PDB entry 7S6C | electron microscopy, 3.10 A resolution | chains A and B of the 8 polymer chains in the assembly

Chain A (and B):
Molecule: 6-deoxyerythronolide-B synthase EryA2, modules 3 and 4, Lsd14 Polyketide synthase fusion
From: Saccharopolyspora erythraea
Notes: EC 2.3.1.94; chain B of this document is another copy of the same molecule, construct and numbering; everything in this record applies to it too
UniProtKB: chimeric construct of Q03132, B6ZK67: residues 9-37 from Q03132 (ERYA2_SACER) positions 2-30 (UniProt number = residue number - 7); residues 38-1647 from B6ZK67 positions 38-1647 (same numbers)
Chain sequence (1649 residues; numbered 7 to 1655; the number before each row is that of its first residue):
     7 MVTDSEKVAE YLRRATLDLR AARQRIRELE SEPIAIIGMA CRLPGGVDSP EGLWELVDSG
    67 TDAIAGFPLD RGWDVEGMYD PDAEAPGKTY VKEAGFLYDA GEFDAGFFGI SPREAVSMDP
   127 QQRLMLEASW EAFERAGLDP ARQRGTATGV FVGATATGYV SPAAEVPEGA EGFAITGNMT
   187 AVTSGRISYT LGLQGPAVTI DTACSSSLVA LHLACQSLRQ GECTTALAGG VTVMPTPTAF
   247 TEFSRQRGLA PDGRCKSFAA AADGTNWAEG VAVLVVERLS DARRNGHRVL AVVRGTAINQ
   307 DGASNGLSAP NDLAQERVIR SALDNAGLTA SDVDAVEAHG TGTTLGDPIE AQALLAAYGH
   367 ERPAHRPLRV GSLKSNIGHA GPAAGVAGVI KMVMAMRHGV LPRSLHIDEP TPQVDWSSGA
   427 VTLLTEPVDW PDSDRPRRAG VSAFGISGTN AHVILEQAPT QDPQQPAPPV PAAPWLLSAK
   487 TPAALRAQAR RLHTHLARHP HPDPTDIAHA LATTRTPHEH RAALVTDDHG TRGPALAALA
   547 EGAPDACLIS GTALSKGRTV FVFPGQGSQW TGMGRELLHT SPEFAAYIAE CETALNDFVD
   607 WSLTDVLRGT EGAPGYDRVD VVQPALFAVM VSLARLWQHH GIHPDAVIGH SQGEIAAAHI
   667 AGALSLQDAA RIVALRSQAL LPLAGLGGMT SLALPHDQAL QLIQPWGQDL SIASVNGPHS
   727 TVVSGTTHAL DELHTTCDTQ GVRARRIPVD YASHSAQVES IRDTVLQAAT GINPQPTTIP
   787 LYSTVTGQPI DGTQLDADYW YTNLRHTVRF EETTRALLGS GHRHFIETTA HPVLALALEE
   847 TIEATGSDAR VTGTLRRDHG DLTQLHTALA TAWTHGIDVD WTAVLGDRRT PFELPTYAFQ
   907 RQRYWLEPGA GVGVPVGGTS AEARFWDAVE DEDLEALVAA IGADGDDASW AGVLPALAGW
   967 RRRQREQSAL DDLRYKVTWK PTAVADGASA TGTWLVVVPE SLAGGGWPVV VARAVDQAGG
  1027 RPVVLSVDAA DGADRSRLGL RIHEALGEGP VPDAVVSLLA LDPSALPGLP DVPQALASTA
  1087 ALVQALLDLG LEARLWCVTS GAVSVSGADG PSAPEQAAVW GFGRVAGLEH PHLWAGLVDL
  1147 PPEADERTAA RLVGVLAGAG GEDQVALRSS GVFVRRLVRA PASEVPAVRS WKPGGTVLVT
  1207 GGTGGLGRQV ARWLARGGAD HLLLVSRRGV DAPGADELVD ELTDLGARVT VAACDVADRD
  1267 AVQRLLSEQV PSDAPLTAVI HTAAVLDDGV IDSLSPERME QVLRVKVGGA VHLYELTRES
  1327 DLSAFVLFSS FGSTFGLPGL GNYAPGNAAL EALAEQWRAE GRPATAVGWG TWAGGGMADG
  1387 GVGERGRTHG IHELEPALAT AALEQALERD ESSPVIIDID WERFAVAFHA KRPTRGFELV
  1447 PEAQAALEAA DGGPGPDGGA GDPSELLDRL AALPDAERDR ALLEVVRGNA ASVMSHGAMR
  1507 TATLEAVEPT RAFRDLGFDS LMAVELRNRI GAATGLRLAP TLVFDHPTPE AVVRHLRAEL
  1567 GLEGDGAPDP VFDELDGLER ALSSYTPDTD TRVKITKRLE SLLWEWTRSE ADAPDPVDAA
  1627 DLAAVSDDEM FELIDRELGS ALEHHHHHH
Unresolved in the structure: 7, 88-90, 424-425, 437-439, 468-471, 915-1655 (chain B: 7, 167-177, 468-472, 915-1655)
Differences from the reference sequence: initiating methionine (7); expression tag (8, 1648-1655)
From the paper describing this entry:
  - post-translational modification sites: Ser1526
  - binding site for 4'-phosphopantetheine: Ser314, Ser1526
  - catalytic residues: Cys210
  - conformationally variable residues (loop rearrangement): Gly175 to Asn184

Interface between chain A and chain B:
Residue-residue contacts (109; chain A residue first):
  Ser11(A) - Asp10(B)
  Val14(A) - Val14(B)  hydrophobic
  Val14(A) - Leu18(B)  hydrophobic
  Tyr17(A) - Leu18(B)  hydrophobic
  Leu18(A) - Val14(B)  hydrophobic
  Leu18(A) - Leu18(B)
  Ala21(A) - Leu25(B)
  Asp24(A) - Leu25(B)
  Leu25(A) - Ala21(B)
  Leu25(A) - Asp24(B)
  Leu25(A) - Leu25(B)
  Ala28(A) - Ile32(B)
  Arg31(A) - Ile32(B)
  Arg31(A) - Glu36(B)  salt bridge
  Ile32(A) - Ala28(B)
  Ile32(A) - Ile32(B)  hydrophobic
  Leu35(A) - Leu35(B)  hydrophobic
  Arg150(A) - Ala309(B)
  Ala162(A) - Ala162(B)  hydrophobic
  Pro168(A) - Thr242(B)
  Pro168(A) - Thr244(B)  hydrogen bond (backbone-side chain)
  Ala169(A) - Gly164(B)
  Ala169(A) - Val166(B)
  Val172(A) - Glu248(B)
  Ala176(A) - Glu248(B)
  Glu177(A) - Pro92(B)
  Glu177(A) - Gly93(B)  hydrogen bond (side chain-backbone)
  Glu177(A) - Glu248(B)
  Gly178(A) - Glu248(B)  hydrogen bond (backbone-side chain)
  Gly178(A) - Gln252(B)  hydrogen bond (backbone-side chain)
  Phe179(A) - Glu248(B)  hydrogen bond (backbone-side chain)
  Ala180(A) - Glu248(B)  hydrogen bond (backbone-side chain)
  Ile181(A) - Glu248(B)
  Ile181(A) - Phe249(B)  hydrophobic
  Met185(A) - Ala209(B)  hydrophobic
  Met185(A) - Ile452(B)  hydrophobic
  Thr186(A) - Asp207(B)
  Ala187(A) - Asp207(B)
  Ala187(A) - Thr208(B)
  Ala187(A) - Ala209(B)
  Val188(A) - Leu313(B)  hydrophobic
  Gly191(A) - Leu313(B)
  Arg192(A) - Leu313(B)
  Ser194(A) - Gln306(B)
  Ser194(A) - Gly308(B)
  Tyr195(A) - Gly308(B)
  Tyr195(A) - Ala309(B)
  Tyr195(A) - Ser310(B)
  Tyr195(A) - Gly312(B)
  Tyr195(A) - Leu313(B)  hydrophobic
  Gly198(A) - Ala309(B)
  Leu199(A) - Gln306(B)
  Leu199(A) - Gly308(B)
  Gln200(A) - Asn305(B)
  Gln200(A) - Gln306(B)  hydrogen bond (backbone-backbone)
  Gln200(A) - Asp307(B)
  Gln200(A) - Arg323(B)  hydrogen bond
  Gly201(A) - Gln306(B)
  Pro202(A) - Ile304(B)  hydrophobic
  Ala203(A) - Thr208(B)
  Ala203(A) - Gln306(B)
  Ala203(A) - Thr455(B)  hydrogen bond (backbone-side chain)
  Val204(A) - Ile206(B)  hydrophobic
  Val204(A) - Thr208(B)
  Val204(A) - Val215(B)  hydrophobic
  Thr205(A) - Ile206(B)
  Thr205(A) - Asp207(B)  hydrogen bond (backbone-backbone)
  Ile206(A) - Val204(B)  hydrophobic
  Ile206(A) - Thr205(B)
  Asp207(A) - Thr186(B)  hydrogen bond
  Asp207(A) - Ala187(B)
  Asp207(A) - Thr205(B)  hydrogen bond (backbone-backbone)
  Asp207(A) - Asp207(B)
  Thr208(A) - Ala187(B)
  Ala209(A) - Met185(B)  hydrophobic
  Ala209(A) - Ala187(B)
  His218(A) - Glu228(B)  salt bridge
  Leu219(A) - Leu219(B)  hydrophobic
  Gln222(A) - Gln226(B)  hydrogen bond
  Gln226(A) - Leu35(B)
  Gln226(A) - Gln222(B)
  Glu228(A) - His218(B)  salt bridge
  Glu228(A) - Ile304(B)
  Glu248(A) - Ile181(B)
  Phe249(A) - Ile181(B)  hydrophobic
  Gln252(A) - Gly178(B)
  Gln252(A) - Ile181(B)
  Ile304(A) - Pro202(B)  hydrophobic
  Ile304(A) - Glu228(B)
  Asn305(A) - Gln200(B)
  Gln306(A) - Ser194(B)
  Gln306(A) - Leu199(B)
  Gln306(A) - Gln200(B)  hydrogen bond (backbone-backbone)
  Gln306(A) - Gly201(B)
  Gln306(A) - Ala203(B)
  Gly308(A) - Ser194(B)
  Gly308(A) - Tyr195(B)
  Ala309(A) - Arg150(B)
  Ser310(A) - Tyr195(B)
  Gly312(A) - Tyr195(B)
  Leu313(A) - Val188(B)  hydrophobic
  Leu313(A) - Arg192(B)
  Leu313(A) - Tyr195(B)
  Arg323(A) - Gln200(B)
  Ile452(A) - Met185(B)  hydrophobic
  Ser453(A) - Ala187(B)
  Ser453(A) - Val188(B)
  Ser453(A) - Gly191(B)
  Thr455(A) - Ala203(B)  hydrogen bond (side chain-backbone)
Also at the interface, not in a pair above, chain A (70 interface residues in all): Asp10, Ala15, Arg29, Glu36, Glu171, Val215, Asp307, Ser314
Also at the interface, not in a pair above, chain B (72 interface residues in all): Ser11, Tyr17, Arg29, Arg31, Ala91, Ala160, Thr182, Gly198, Arg251, Ala303, Asn311, Ser453

Overview:
The interface between chain A and chain B involves 70 residues on one side and 72 on the other; the contacts
include 15 hydrogen bonds and 3 salt bridges. Polar pairs include Arg31(A)-Glu36(B), His218(A)-Glu228(B) and
Pro168(A)-Thr244(B). The paper reports the catalytic residue Cys210(A); a binding site for
4'-phosphopantetheine at Ser314(A) and Ser1526(A).
Chain A and chain B are both 6-deoxyerythronolide-B synthase EryA2, modules 3 and 4, Lsd14 Polyketide synthase
fusion (Saccharopolyspora erythraea); the structure, CryoEM structure of modular PKS holo-Lsd14 stalled at the
condensation step and bound to antibody fragment ..., was determined by electron microscopy, deposited
together with 7S6B and 7S6D.
